5ZKA - chains A and B; structure by X-ray diffraction, 1.76 A resolution.

== Chain A ==
Protein: N-acetylneuraminate lyase
Organism: Fusobacterium nucleatum subsp. nucleatum ATCC 25586
Notes: EC 4.1.3.3
Reference sequence: Q8RDN6 (NANA_FUSNN); residue numbers follow UniProt; this construct covers 1-290
Chain sequence (307 residues; numbered -16 to 290; the number before each row is that of its first residue; numbers below 1 keep their minus sign (Met-16 is residue -16)):
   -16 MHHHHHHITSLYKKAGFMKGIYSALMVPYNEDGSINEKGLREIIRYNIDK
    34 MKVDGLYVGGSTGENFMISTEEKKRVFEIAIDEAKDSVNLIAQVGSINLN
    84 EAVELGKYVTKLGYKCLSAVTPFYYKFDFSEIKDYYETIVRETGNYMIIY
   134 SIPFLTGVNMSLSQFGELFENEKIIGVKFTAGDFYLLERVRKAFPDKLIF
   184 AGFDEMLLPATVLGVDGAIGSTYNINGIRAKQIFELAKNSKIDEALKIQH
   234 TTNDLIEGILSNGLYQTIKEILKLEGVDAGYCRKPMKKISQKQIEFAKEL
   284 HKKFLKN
Disordered / not traced: -16 to -3, 290
Modified / non-standard residues: Lys161 ((2S)-2-amino-6-[(1-hydroxy-1-oxo-propan-2-ylidene)amino]hexanoic acid; KPI)
Construct notes: initiating methionine (-16); expression tag (-15 to 0)
UniProt features mapped onto this chain:
  - active site: Tyr133 (Proton donor), Lys161 (Schiff-base intermediate with substrate)
  - binding site (aceneuramate): Ser44, Thr45, Thr163, Gly185, Asp187, Glu188, Ser204
Reported in the primary citation:
  - catalytic residues: Lys161
  - catalytic residues: Tyr133 (by similarity / conservation)
  - contacts within the chain: Ser44-Tyr133 (hydrogen bond)

== Chain B ==
Protein: N-acetylneuraminate lyase
Organism: Fusobacterium nucleatum subsp. nucleatum ATCC 25586
Notes: EC 4.1.3.3
Reference sequence: Q8RDN6 (NANA_FUSNN); numbering as in UniProt (aligned over 1-289)
Chain sequence (296 residues; numbered -6 to 289; the number before each row is that of its first residue; numbers below 1 keep their minus sign (Leu-6 is residue -6)):
    -6 LYKKAGFMKGIYSALMVPYNEDGSINEKGLREIIRYNIDKMKVDGLYVGG
    44 STGENFMISTEEKKRVFEIAIDEAKDSVNLIAQVGSINLNEAVELGKYVT
    94 KLGYKCLSAVTPFYYKFDFSEIKDYYETIVRETGNYMIIYSIPFLTGVNM
   144 SLSQFGELFENEKIIGVKFTAGDFYLLERVRKAFPDKLIFAGFDEMLLPA
   194 TVLGVDGAIGSTYNINGIRAKQIFELAKNSKIDEALKIQHTTNDLIEGIL
   244 SNGLYQTIKEILKLEGVDAGYCRKPMKKISQKQIEFAKELHKKFLK
Disordered / not traced: 108-109
Construct notes: expression tag (-6 to 0)
UniProt features mapped onto this chain:
  - active site: Tyr133 (Proton donor), Lys161 (Schiff-base intermediate with substrate)
  - binding site (aceneuramate): Ser44, Thr45, Thr163, Gly185, Asp187, Glu188, Ser204

== Chain A / chain B interface ==
Residue-residue contacts (43):
  Gly165(A) with Gly165(B)
  Phe167(A) with Phe167(B), hydrophobic; Met189(B), hydrophobic
  Tyr168(A) with Glu188(B); Met189(B), hydrogen bond (backbone-side chain); Asn236(B); Glu240(B)
  Glu171(A) with His233(B), salt bridge; Asn236(B), hydrogen bond
  Arg172(A) with His233(B), hydrogen bond (side chain-backbone); Asn236(B); Asp237(B), salt bridge; Glu240(B), salt bridge
  Arg174(A) with His233(B)
  Lys175(A) with His233(B); Asp237(B), salt bridge
  Glu188(A) with Tyr168(B)
  Met189(A) with Phe167(B), hydrophobic; Tyr168(B)
  Leu191(A) with Val195(B)
  Pro192(A) with Pro192(B), hydrophobic
  Val195(A) with Leu191(B); Val195(B), hydrophobic; Ile225(B), hydrophobic; Leu229(B)
  Leu196(A) with Leu229(B), hydrophobic
  Ser223(A) with Ser223(B)
  Ile225(A) with Val195(B), hydrophobic; Ile225(B), hydrophobic
  Leu229(A) with Val195(B); Leu196(B), hydrophobic
  His233(A) with Glu171(B), salt bridge; Arg172(B), hydrogen bond (backbone-side chain); Arg174(B); Lys175(B)
  Asn236(A) with Tyr168(B); Glu171(B), hydrogen bond; Arg172(B)
  Asp237(A) with Arg172(B), salt bridge; Lys175(B), salt bridge
  Glu240(A) with Tyr168(B); Arg172(B), salt bridge
  Leu243(A) with Tyr168(B)
Also at the interface, not in a pair above, chain A (26 interface residues in all): Leu145, Gly197, Ala220, Gln232, Ile239
Also at the interface, not in a pair above, chain B (26 interface residues in all): Leu145, Gly197, Ala220, Gln232, Ile239, Leu243

== Overview ==
Chain A and chain B each contribute 26 residues to their interface, with 5 hydrogen bonds and 8 salt bridges.
Polar contacts include Glu171(A)-His233(B), Arg172(A)-Asp237(B) and Arg172(A)-Glu240(B). From the paper:
catalytic residues Lys161(A) and Tyr133(A); contacts within the chain involving Tyr133(A) and Ser44(A).
Chain A is N-acetylneuraminate lyase and chain B is N-acetylneuraminate lyase, both from Fusobacterium
nucleatum subsp. nucleatum ATCC 25586; the structure, Crystal structure of N-acetylneuraminate lyase from
Fusobacterium nucleatum complexed with Pyruvate, was determined by X-ray diffraction together with 5ZJM from
the same study.
